5VQ3 - chains A and D of the 4 polymer chains in the assembly; structure by X-ray diffraction, 1.72 A resolution.

== Chain A ==
Molecule: Nitrogenase molybdenum-iron protein alpha chain
Source organism: Clostridium pasteurianum
Notes: EC 1.18.6.1
UniProtKB: P00467 (NIFD_CLOPA); numbering as in UniProt (aligned over 1-520)
Chain sequence (520 residues; row label = number of the first residue in the row):
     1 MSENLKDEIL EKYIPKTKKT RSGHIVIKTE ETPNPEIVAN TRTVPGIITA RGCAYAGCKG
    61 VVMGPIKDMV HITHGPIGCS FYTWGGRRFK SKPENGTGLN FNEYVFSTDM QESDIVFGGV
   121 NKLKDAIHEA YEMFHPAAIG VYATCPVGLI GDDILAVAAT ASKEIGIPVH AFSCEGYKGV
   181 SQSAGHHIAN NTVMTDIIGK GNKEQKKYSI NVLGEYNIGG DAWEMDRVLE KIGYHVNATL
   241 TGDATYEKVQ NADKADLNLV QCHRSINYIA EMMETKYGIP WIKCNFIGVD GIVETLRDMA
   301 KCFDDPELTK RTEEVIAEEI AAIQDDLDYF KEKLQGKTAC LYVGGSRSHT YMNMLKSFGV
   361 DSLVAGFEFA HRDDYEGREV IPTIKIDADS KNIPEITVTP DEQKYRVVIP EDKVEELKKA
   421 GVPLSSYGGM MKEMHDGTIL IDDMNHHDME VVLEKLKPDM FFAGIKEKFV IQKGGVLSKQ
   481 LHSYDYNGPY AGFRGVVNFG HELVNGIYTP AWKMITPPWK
Unresolved in the structure: 1-3
Bound ions: fe(8)-S(7) cluster Fe: C53, C79, C145 (shared with 3 residues of chain B); Fe ion near C262 (its only coordinating residue here)
Ligand contacts:
  - fe(8)-S(7) cluster (CLF): C53, Y55, P76, I77, G78, C79, Y82, T144, C145, G176
  - 3-hydroxy-3-carboxy-adipic acid (HCA): A56, G86, R87, Q182, G464, I465, K466, Q480, H482
  - ICS (iron-sulfur-molybdenum cluster with interstitial carbon): V61, R87, Q182, H186, Y216, I218, C262, R264, S265, V343, G344, G345, S346, R347, F369, L481, H482
What the authors report for this chain:
  - conformationally variable residues (side-chain flip): S346, R347
  - binding site for ICS: R347

== Chain D ==
Molecule: Nitrogenase molybdenum-iron protein beta chain
Source organism: Clostridium pasteurianum
Notes: EC 1.18.6.1
UniProtKB: P11347 (NIFK_CLOPA); residues 1-458 here = UniProt positions 1-458
Chain sequence (458 residues; numbered 1 to 458; the number before each row is that of its first residue):
     1 MLDATPKEIV ERKALRINPA KTCQPVGAMY AALGIHNCLP HSHGSQGCCS YHRTVLSRHF
    61 KEPAMASTSS FTEGASVFGG GSNIKTAVKN IFSLYNPDII AVHTTCLSET LGDDLPTYIS
   121 QMEDAGSIPE GKLVIHTNTP SYVGSHVTGF ANMVQGIVNY LSENTGAKNG KINVIPGFVG
   181 PADMREIKRL FEAMDIPYIM FPDTSGVLDG PTTGEYKMYP EGGTKIEDLK DTGNSDLTLS
   241 LGSYASDLGA KTLEKKCKVP FKTLRTPIGV SATDEFIMAL SEATGKEVPA SIEEERGQLI
   301 DLMIDAQQYL QGKKVALLGD PDEIIALSKF IIELGAIPKY VVTGTPGMKF QKEIDAMLAE
   361 AGIEGSKVKV EGDFFDVHQW IKNEGVDLLI SNTYGKFIAR EENIPFVRFG FPIMDRYGHY
   421 YNPKVGYKGA IRLVEEITNV ILDKIERECT EEDFEVVR
Bound ions: fe(8)-S(7) cluster Fe: C23, C48, C106 (shared with 3 residues of chain C); Fe2+ site 1: K61, E62 (shared with 2 residues of chain B); Fe2+ site 2: D301, D305 (shared with 2 residues of chain B)
Ligand contacts: fe(8)-S(7) cluster (CLF): C23, P25, S45, G47, C48, Y51, H52, T105, C106, S141

== Interface between chain A and chain D ==
Residue-residue contacts - 45 pairs, chain A then chain D:
  W84(A) with V456(D)
  G85(A) with V456(D)
  R88(A) with E455(D), salt bridge
  K90(A) with E452(D), hydrogen bond (side chain-backbone); D453(D); F454(D), hydrogen bond (side chain-backbone); E455(D), salt bridge
  S91(A) with E452(D)
  W223(A) with E452(D)
  F469(A) with D305(D)
  Q472(A) with I304(D)
  K473(A) with D301(D), salt bridge
  K479(A) with Q307(D)
  D485(A) with Q308(D), hydrogen bond (backbone-side chain)
  Y486(A) with V457(D); R458(D)
  N487(A) with Q308(D)
  N505(A) with Q307(D); Q311(D)
  G506(A) with Q307(D)
  T509(A) with Q307(D), hydrogen bond; Q311(D)
  P510(A) with Q311(D); I332(D); E333(D); G335(D)
  A511(A) with M303(D), hydrophobic; I304(D), hydrophobic
  W512(A) with I304(D), hydrophobic
  M514(A) with R296(D), hydrogen bond (backbone-side chain); I300(D); E333(D)
  I515(A) with R296(D), hydrogen bond (backbone-side chain); I300(D), hydrophobic
  T516(A) with R296(D)
  P517(A) with R296(D)
  P518(A) with D274(D); M278(D)
  W519(A) with I277(D), hydrophobic; M278(D); V288(D); E293(D), hydrogen bond; R296(D); Y427(D)
  K520(A) with E293(D), salt bridge
Interface residues without a listed pair, chain A (29 interface residues in all): K92, E502, Y508
Interface residues without a listed pair, chain D (28 interface residues in all): V270, Y309, L334

== Overview ==
The interface between chain A and chain D involves 29 residues on one side and 28 on the other, with 7
hydrogen bonds and 4 salt bridges. Polar contacts include R88(A)-E455(D), K90(A)-E455(D) and K473(A)-D301(D).
From the paper: a binding site for ICS at R347(A); conformational variability at S346(A) and R347(A).
Here chain A is Nitrogenase molybdenum-iron protein alpha chain and chain D is Nitrogenase molybdenum-iron
protein beta chain, both from Clostridium pasteurianum. Entry 5VQ3 (Nitrogenase Cp1 at pH 6.5) was determined
by X-ray diffraction together with 5VPW and 5VQ4 from the same study.
